7Y0G - chains A and B; structure by X-ray diffraction, 2.08 A resolution.

[Chain A]
Protein: 15-2b light chain
From: Homo sapiens
Sequence (214 residues; row label = number of the first residue in the row):
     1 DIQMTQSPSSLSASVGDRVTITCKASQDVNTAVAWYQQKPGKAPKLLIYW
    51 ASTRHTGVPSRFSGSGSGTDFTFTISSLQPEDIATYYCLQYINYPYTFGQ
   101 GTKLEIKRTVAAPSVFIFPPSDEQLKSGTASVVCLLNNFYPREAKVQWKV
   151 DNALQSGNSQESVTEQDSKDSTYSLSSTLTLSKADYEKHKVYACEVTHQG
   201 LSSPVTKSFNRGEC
Not modelled in the structure: 214
Disulfide bonds: Cys23-Cys88, Cys134-Cys194
Residues lining bound ligands: 2,5,8,11,14,17-hexaoxanonadecan-19-ol (P15): Tyr36, Tyr49, Trp50, Leu89, Tyr91, Tyr96
From the paper describing this entry:
  - binding site for 2,5,8,11,14,17-hexaoxanonadecan-19-ol: Tyr36, Trp50, Leu89, Tyr91
  - mutagenesis - W50F, L89D, F98E: decreased binding to 2,5,8,11,14,17-hexaoxanonadecan-19-ol
  - mutagenesis - Y91F, Y91W, F98Y: unchanged binding to 2,5,8,11,14,17-hexaoxanonadecan-19-ol
  - mutagenesis - Y36F: abolished binding to 2,5,8,11,14,17-hexaoxanonadecan-19-ol
  - specificity-determining residues: Leu89, Phe98 (proposed by the authors, not directly observed)

[Chain B]
Protein: 15-2b heavy chain
From: Homo sapiens
Sequence (229 residues; each row starts with the number of its first residue):
     1 EVQLVESGGGLVQPGGSLKLSCAASGFTFSNYWMNWVRQASGKGLEWVGE
    51 IRSKSNNYATHYAESVKGRFTISRDDSKNTAYLQMNSLKTEDTAVYYCSN
   101 RYYWGQGTLVTVSSASTKGPSVFPLAPSSKSTSGGTAALGCLVKDYFPEP
   151 VTVSWNSGALTSGVHTFPAVLQSSGLYSLSSVVTVPSSSLGTQTYICNVN
   201 HKPSNTKVDKKVEPKSCDKTGGSHHHHHH
Not modelled in the structure: 130-134, 217-229
Disulfide bonds: Cys22-Cys98, Cys141-Cys197
Residues lining bound ligands: 2,5,8,11,14,17-hexaoxanonadecan-19-ol (P15): Asn31, Tyr32, Trp33, Asn35, Val37, Trp47, Ser99, Arg101, Tyr102, Trp104
From the paper describing this entry:
  - binding site for 2,5,8,11,14,17-hexaoxanonadecan-19-ol: Tyr32, Trp33, Asn35, Val37, Arg101, Tyr102, Trp104
  - mutagenesis - Y32F, Y102F: unchanged binding to 2,5,8,11,14,17-hexaoxanonadecan-19-ol
  - mutagenesis - Y32W, W33F, Y102W, W104E: decreased binding to 2,5,8,11,14,17-hexaoxanonadecan-19-ol
  - mutagenesis - R101A, R101K: abolished binding to 2,5,8,11,14,17-hexaoxanonadecan-19-ol
  - mutagenesis - V37S, V37T, W104Y: increased binding to 2,5,8,11,14,17-hexaoxanonadecan-19-ol
  - mutagenesis - V37S, V37T, W104Y: increased binding to OH-PEG
  - specificity-determining residues: Val37, Trp104

[Interface between chain A and chain B]
Residue-residue contacts - 64 pairs, chain A then chain B:
  Tyr36(A) with Trp104(B)
  Gln38(A) with Gln39(B), hydrogen bond; Tyr97(B)
  Lys42(A) with Tyr97(B)
  Ala43(A) with Tyr97(B), hydrophobic; Gly105(B)
  Pro44(A) with Leu45(B), hydrophobic; Tyr97(B); Trp104(B)
  Leu46(A) with Arg101(B); Tyr102(B)
  Tyr49(A) with Tyr102(B)
  His55(A) with Tyr102(B); Tyr103(B)
  Thr56(A) with Tyr103(B)
  Tyr87(A) with Gln39(B); Lys43(B); Gly44(B); Leu45(B), hydrophobic
  Tyr91(A) with Arg101(B)
  Tyr94(A) with Trp47(B), hydrophobic; Glu50(B), hydrogen bond; Arg52(B), hydrogen bond; His61(B)
  Pro95(A) with Trp47(B), hydrophobic
  Tyr96(A) with Asn35(B); Trp47(B); Glu50(B), hydrogen bond; Arg101(B), hydrogen bond
  Phe98(A) with Val37(B), hydrophobic; Leu45(B); Trp47(B); Trp104(B), hydrophobic
  Phe116(A) with Ala138(B), hydrophobic
  Phe118(A) with Leu125(B); Ala126(B); Ala138(B)
  Ser121(A) with Phe123(B); Pro124(B)
  Asp122(A) with Lys215(B), salt bridge
  Gln124(A) with Phe123(B); Lys144(B)
  Ser131(A) with Leu142(B); Lys144(B)
  Val133(A) with Leu125(B), hydrophobic
  Leu135(A) with Ala138(B), hydrophobic; Phe167(B), hydrophobic; Val182(B), hydrophobic
  Asn137(A) with His165(B), hydrogen bond; Thr184(B)
  Asn138(A) with His165(B), hydrogen bond
  Gln160(A) with Val170(B); Leu171(B), hydrogen bond (side chain-backbone); Gln172(B)
  Glu161(A) with Val170(B)
  Ser162(A) with Phe167(B); Pro168(B), hydrogen bond (side chain-backbone); Val170(B)
  Val163(A) with Pro168(B)
  Thr164(A) with Phe167(B)
  Ser174(A) with His165(B); Phe167(B)
  Leu175(A) with Phe167(B)
  Ser176(A) with Phe167(B)
Other interface residues (no listed pair), chain A (35 interface residues in all): Glu123, Thr129
Other interface residues (no listed pair), chain B (38 interface residues in all): Trp33, Glu46, Thr136, Ala137, Leu139, Thr166
The authors on this interface:
  - residue pairs: Arg101(B)-Tyr96(A)

[In short]
Chain A and chain B form an interface of 35 and 38 residues respectively; the contacts include 9 hydrogen
bonds and 1 salt bridge. Among the polar pairs are Asp122(A)-Lys215(B), Gln38(A)-Gln39(B) and
Tyr94(A)-Glu50(B). The authors report a contact between Arg101(B) and Tyr96(A). From the paper: a binding site
for 2,5,8,11,14,17-hexaoxanonadecan-19-ol at Tyr36(A), Trp50(A) and Tyr32(B) among others; Y32W, W33F and
Y102W of chain B, among others, reduce binding to 2,5,8,11,14,17-hexaoxanonadecan-19-ol; 18 substitutions were
tested in all.
Here chain A is 15-2b light chain and chain B is 15-2b heavy chain, both from Homo sapiens. Entry 7Y0G
(Crystal structure of anti-mPEG h15-2b Fab) was determined by X-ray diffraction, deposited together with 7X3N.
